Entry 6SET (X-ray diffraction, 1.90 A resolution); this record covers chain A.

# Chain A
Protein: Lysozyme C
Source organism: Gallus gallus
Notes: EC 3.2.1.17
UniProt: P00698 (LYSC_CHICK); residues 1-129 here correspond to UniProt positions 19-147 (UniProt number = residue number + 18)
Chain sequence (129 residues; numbered 1 to 129; the number before each row is that of its first residue):
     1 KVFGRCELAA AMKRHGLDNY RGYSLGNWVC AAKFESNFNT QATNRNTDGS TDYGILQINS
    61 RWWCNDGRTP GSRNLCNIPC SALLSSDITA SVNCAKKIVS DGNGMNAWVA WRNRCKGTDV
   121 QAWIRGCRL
Cystine bridges: Cys-6/Cys-127, Cys-30/Cys-115, Cys-64/Cys-80, Cys-76/Cys-94
Metal / ion sites: gold ion site 1 near Asn-19 (its only coordinating residue here); Na+: Glu-35 (together with nitrate ion)
UniProt features mapped onto this chain:
  - active site: Glu-35, Asp-52
  - binding site (substrate): Asp-101

# In short
Curated annotation (UniProt) lists active-site residues Glu-35 and Asp-52 and substrate-binding residue
Asp-101.
Chain A is Lysozyme C (Gallus gallus); the structure, X-ray structure of the gold/lysozyme adduct formed upon
3 days exposure of protein crystals to compound ..., was determined by X-ray diffraction, deposited together
with 6SEU, 6SEW, 6SEX and 6SEZ.
